PDB entry 2QJZ | X-ray diffraction, 1.25 A resolution | chain A

[Chain A]
Name: Microtubule-associated protein RP/EB family member 1
From: Homo sapiens
Notes: fragment: Calponin Homology Domain
UniProt: Q15691 (MARE1_HUMAN); residue numbers follow UniProt; this construct covers 12-133
Amino-acid sequence (123 residues; each row starts with the number of its first residue):
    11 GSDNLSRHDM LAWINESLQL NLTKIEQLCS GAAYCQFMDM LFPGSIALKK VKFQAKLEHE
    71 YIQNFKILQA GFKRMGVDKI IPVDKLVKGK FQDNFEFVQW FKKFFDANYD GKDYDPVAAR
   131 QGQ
Not modelled in the structure: 11-12
Construct notes: expression tag (11); modified residue (20, 48, 50, 85)
Modified positions: Mse20, Mse48, Mse50, Mse85 (selenomethionine; parent Met)
Swiss-Prot annotation at these positions:
  - modified residue: Lys66 (N6-crotonyllysine), Tyr124 (Phosphotyrosine)
  - mutagenesis: Lys59 to Lys60 (No effect), Lys66 (K66R: Abolished crotonylation by KAT5), Lys89 (K89E: Loss of binding to microtubules)

[In short]
From UniProt: 4 mutagenesis sites.
Chain A is Microtubule-associated protein RP/EB family member 1 (Homo sapiens); the structure, Structural
Basis of Microtubule Plus End Tracking by XMAP215, CLIP-170 and EB1, was determined by X-ray diffraction (same
publication as 2QJX, 2QK0, 2QK1 and 2QK2).
